PDB entry 7AQQ | electron microscopy, 3.06 A resolution | chains x and z of the 21 polymer chains in the assembly

== Chain x ==
Protein: Gamma carbonic anhydrase-like 2, mitochondrial
Source organism: Arabidopsis thaliana
UniProt: Q9SMN1 (GCAL2_ARATH); numbering as in UniProt (aligned over 1-256)
Sequence (256 residues; numbered 1 to 256; the number before each row is that of its first residue):
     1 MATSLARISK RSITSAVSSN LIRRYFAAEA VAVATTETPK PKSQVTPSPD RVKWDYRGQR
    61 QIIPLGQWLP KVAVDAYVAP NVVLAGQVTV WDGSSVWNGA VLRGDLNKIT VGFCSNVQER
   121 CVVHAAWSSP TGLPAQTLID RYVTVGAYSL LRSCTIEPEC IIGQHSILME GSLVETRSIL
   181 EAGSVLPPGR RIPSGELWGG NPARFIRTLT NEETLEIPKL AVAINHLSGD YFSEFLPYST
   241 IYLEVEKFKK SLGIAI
Not modelled in the structure: 1-40, 255-256
UniProt features mapped onto this chain:
  - binding site (substrate): Arg103 to Asp105, Gln118, Glu119, Arg152, Gln164, Tyr231
  - binding site (Zn(2+)): His124

== Chain z ==
Protein: Gamma carbonic anhydrase 1, mitochondrial
Source organism: Arabidopsis thaliana
Notes: EC 4.2.1.-
UniProt: Q9FWR5 (GCA1_ARATH); numbering as in UniProt (aligned over 1-275)
Sequence (275 residues; each row starts with the number of its first residue):
     1 MGTLGRAFYS VGFWIRETGQ ALDRLGCRLQ GKNYFREQLS RHRTLMNVFD KAPIVDKEAF
    61 VAPSASVIGD VHIGRGSSIW YGCVLRGDVN TVSVGSGTNI QDNSLVHVAK SNLSGKVHPT
   121 IIGDNVTIGH SAVLHGCTVE DETFIGMGAT LLDGVVVEKH GMVAAGALVR QNTRIPSGEV
   181 WGGNPARFLR KLTDEEIAFI SQSATNYSNL AQAHAAENAK PLNVIEFEKV LRKKHALKDE
   241 EYDSMLGIVR ETPPELNLPN NILPDKETKR PSNVN
Not modelled in the structure: 1, 235-275
Metal / ion sites: Zn2+: His130, Tyr207 (shared with 1 residue of chain y)
Ligand contacts:
  - 1,2-dicaproyl-sn-phosphatidyl-L-serine (PSF): Ala21, Leu22, Arg24, Arg28, Arg36
  - Phosphatidylinositol (T7X): Leu22, Leu25, Arg28, Leu29
UniProt features mapped onto this chain:
  - binding site (substrate): Arg86 to Asp88, Gln101, Asp102, Asn209
  - binding site (Zn(2+)): His107, His130, His135
Reported in the primary citation:
  - Zn2+ coordination: His130

== How chain x and chain z interact ==
Residue-residue contacts (91):
  Pro49(x) - Lys229(z)
  Arg51(x) - Glu226(z)
  Arg51(x) - Lys229(z)
  Val52(x) - Glu226(z)
  Val52(x) - Val230(z)  hydrophobic
  Lys53(x) - Glu226(z)  hydrogen bond (backbone-side chain)
  Trp54(x) - Leu222(z)  hydrophobic
  Trp54(x) - Asn223(z)
  Trp54(x) - Phe227(z)  hydrophobic
  Asp55(x) - Val230(z)
  Tyr56(x) - Glu37(z)  hydrogen bond
  Tyr56(x) - Phe227(z)  hydrophobic
  Tyr56(x) - Val230(z)  hydrophobic
  Tyr56(x) - Leu231(z)
  Arg57(x) - Glu37(z)
  Arg57(x) - Leu39(z)
  Arg57(x) - Ser40(z)  hydrogen bond (backbone-backbone)
  Arg57(x) - Val230(z)
  Gln59(x) - Ser40(z)
  Arg60(x) - Gln38(z)
  Pro80(x) - Arg41(z)
  Pro80(x) - His42(z)
  Asn81(x) - His42(z)
  Trp97(x) - Lys110(z)
  Asn98(x) - Ser66(z)
  Asn98(x) - Ile68(z)
  Gln118(x) - Lys110(z)  hydrogen bond
  Glu119(x) - Val84(z)
  Glu119(x) - Arg86(z)  salt bridge
  Glu119(x) - Leu105(z)
  Glu119(x) - Lys110(z)  salt bridge
  Arg120(x) - Gly82(z)  hydrogen bond (side chain-backbone)
  Arg120(x) - Val84(z)
  Arg120(x) - Asn103(z)  hydrogen bond
  Ala147(x) - Leu105(z)  hydrophobic
  Tyr148(x) - Asn103(z)  hydrogen bond (side chain-backbone)
  Tyr148(x) - Ser104(z)
  Tyr148(x) - Ser131(z)
  Tyr148(x) - Val133(z)  hydrophobic
  Gln164(x) - His107(z)  hydrogen bond
  Gln164(x) - Val133(z)
  Gln164(x) - His135(z)
  Gln164(x) - Leu152(z)
  His165(x) - Ser131(z)
  His165(x) - Val133(z)
  His165(x) - Gly148(z)
  His165(x) - Thr150(z)
  Glu181(x) - Arg170(z)  salt bridge
  Ala182(x) - Leu168(z)
  Gly183(x) - Leu168(z)
  Gly183(x) - Asn184(z)  hydrogen bond (backbone-side chain)
  Glu216(x) - Leu113(z)
  Lys219(x) - Leu113(z)
  Leu220(x) - Ser111(z)
  Leu220(x) - Leu113(z)
  Ala223(x) - Ser111(z)
  Leu227(x) - Asp88(z)
  Leu227(x) - Lys110(z)
  Asp230(x) - Val48(z)
  Tyr231(x) - Met46(z)  hydrophobic
  Tyr231(x) - Val48(z)  hydrophobic
  Tyr231(x) - Ile68(z)
  Tyr231(x) - Arg86(z)
  Tyr231(x) - Asp88(z)  hydrogen bond
  Ser233(x) - Phe13(z)
  Glu234(x) - Tyr9(z)
  Glu234(x) - Phe13(z)
  Glu234(x) - Asn47(z)
  Glu234(x) - Phe49(z)  hydrogen bond (side chain-backbone)
  Phe235(x) - Arg41(z)
  Leu236(x) - Glu17(z)
  Leu236(x) - Gln20(z)
  Leu236(x) - Arg41(z)  hydrogen bond (backbone-side chain)
  Pro237(x) - Glu17(z)
  Pro237(x) - Arg41(z)
  Tyr238(x) - Gln20(z)
  Tyr238(x) - Arg24(z)
  Tyr238(x) - Arg36(z)  hydrogen bond
  Ser239(x) - Arg41(z)
  Ile241(x) - Leu39(z)  hydrophobic
  Ile241(x) - Ser40(z)
  Tyr242(x) - Arg24(z)
  Tyr242(x) - Tyr34(z)  hydrophobic
  Tyr242(x) - Phe35(z)  hydrophobic
  Tyr242(x) - Leu39(z)
  Leu243(x) - Asp23(z)
  Glu246(x) - Tyr34(z)
  Phe248(x) - Phe227(z)  hydrophobic
  Lys249(x) - Phe227(z)
  Lys249(x) - Leu231(z)
  Leu252(x) - Val224(z)  hydrophobic
Also at the interface, not in a pair above, chain x (51 interface residues in all): Asp50, Gly58, Ile62, Ile224, Thr240, Val245
Also at the interface, not in a pair above, chain z (54 interface residues in all): Arg16, Arg43, Ser64, Ala149, Lys233

== Overview ==
51 residues of chain x and 54 residues of chain z are in contact; the contacts include 13 hydrogen bonds and 3
salt bridges. Among the polar pairs are Glu119(x)-Arg86(z), Glu119(x)-Lys110(z) and Glu181(x)-Arg170(z). Chain
z binds 1,2-dicaproyl-sn-phosphatidyl-L-serine and Phosphatidylinositol. From the paper: Zn2+ coordination by
His130(z).
Chain x is Gamma carbonic anhydrase-like 2, mitochondrial and chain z is Gamma carbonic anhydrase 1,
mitochondrial, both from Arabidopsis thaliana; the structure, Cryo-EM structure of Arabidopsis thaliana
Complex-I (membrane core), was determined by electron microscopy (same publication as 7AQR, 7AQW, 7AR7, 7AR8,
7AR9, 7ARB, 7ARC and 7ARD).
